PDB entry 1STX | X-ray diffraction, 2.10 A resolution | chains C and B of the 6 polymer chains in the assembly

[Chain C]
Molecule: 6-nt DNA strand
Sequence (6 nucleotides; numbered 1 to 6; the number before each row is that of its first residue):
     1 AAAGAT

[Chain B]
Molecule: Type II restriction enzyme EcoRV
Organism: Escherichia coli
Notes: EC 3.1.21.4
UniProt: P04390 (T2E5_ECOLI); residues 2-245 here correspond to UniProt positions 1-244 (UniProt number = residue number - 1)
Sequence (244 residues; row label = number of the first residue in the row):
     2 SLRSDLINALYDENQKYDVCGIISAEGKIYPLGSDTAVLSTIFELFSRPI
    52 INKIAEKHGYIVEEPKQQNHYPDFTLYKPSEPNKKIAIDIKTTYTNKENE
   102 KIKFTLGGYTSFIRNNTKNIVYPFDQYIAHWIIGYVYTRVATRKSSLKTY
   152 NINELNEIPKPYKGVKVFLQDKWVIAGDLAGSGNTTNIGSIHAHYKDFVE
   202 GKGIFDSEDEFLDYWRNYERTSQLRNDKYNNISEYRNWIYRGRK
Construct notes: engineered mutation Ala38 (Lys37 in P04390)
Ion coordination: Mn2+ site 1: Glu45, Asp74, Ile91 (shared with 1 residue of chain F); Mn2+ site 2: His71 (shared with 1 residue of chain D)

[How chain C and chain B interact]
Contacting residue pairs (13; chain C residue first):
  DA1(C) - Leu180(B)  sugar contact
  DA2(C) - Leu180(B)  phosphate contact
  DA2(C) - Ala181(B)  phosphate contact
  DA2(C) - Tyr219(B)  phosphate contact
  DA2(C) - Ser223(B)  phosphate contact
  DA2(C) - Arg226(B)  sugar contact
  DA3(C) - Gly184(B)  base contact
  DA3(C) - Thr222(B)  phosphate contact
  DA3(C) - Ser223(B)  hydrogen bond to the phosphate
  DG4(C) - Ser183(B)  base contact
  DG4(C) - Gly184(B)  hydrogen bond to the base
  DG4(C) - Asn185(B)  hydrogen bond to the base
  DA5(C) - Asn185(B)  hydrogen bond to the base
Interface residues without a listed pair, chain B (11 interface residues in all): Thr186, Asn231

[Summary]
Chain C and chain B form an interface of 5 and 11 residues respectively, with 4 hydrogen bonds. Polar pairs
include DG4(C)-Gly184(B), DG4(C)-Asn185(B) and DA5(C)-Asn185(B). Glu45(B), Asp74(B) and Ile91(B) form the Mn2+
site 1.
Here chain C is a 6-nt DNA strand and chain B is Type II restriction enzyme EcoRV (Escherichia coli). Entry
1STX (Structure of the K38A mutant of EcoRV bound to cognate DNA and Mn2+) was determined by X-ray diffraction
together with 1SUZ, 1SX5 and 1SX8 from the same study.
